PDB entry 6RWY | electron microscopy, 5.11 A resolution (low resolution: residue-level contacts below are approximate; hydrogen-bond / salt-bridge calls are withheld) | chains e and f of the 33 polymer chains in the assembly

[Chain e]
Molecule: Surface presentation of antigens protein SpaP
Source organism: Shigella flexneri
UniProt: P0A1L3 (SPAP_SHIFL); residue numbers follow UniProt; this construct covers 1-216
Sequence (216 residues; each row starts with the number of its first residue):
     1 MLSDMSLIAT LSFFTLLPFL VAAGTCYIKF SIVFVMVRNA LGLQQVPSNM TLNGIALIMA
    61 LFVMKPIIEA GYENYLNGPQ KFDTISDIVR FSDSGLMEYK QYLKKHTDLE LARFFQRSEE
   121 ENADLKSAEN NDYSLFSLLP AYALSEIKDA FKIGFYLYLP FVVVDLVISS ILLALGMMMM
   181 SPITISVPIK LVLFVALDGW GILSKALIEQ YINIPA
Disordered / not traced: 1-5, 214-216

[Chain f]
Molecule: Surface presentation of antigens protein SpaR
Source organism: Shigella flexneri
UniProt: P0A1M6 (SPAR_SHIFL); residue numbers follow UniProt; this construct covers 1-256
Sequence (256 residues; each row starts with the number of its first residue):
     1 MDISSWFESI HVFLILLNGV FFRLAPLFFF LPFLNNGIIS PSIRIPVIFL VASGLITSGK
    61 VDIGSSVFEH VYFLMFKEII VGLLLSFCLS LPFWIFHAVG SIIDNQRGAT LSSSIDPANG
   121 VDTSELAKFF NLFSAVVFLY SGGMVFILES IQLSYNICPL FSQCSFRISN ILTFLTLLAS
   181 QAVILASPVM IVLLLSEVLL GVLSRFAPQM NAFSVSLTIK SLLAIFIIFI CSSTIYFSKV
   241 QFFLGEHKFF TNLFVR
Disordered / not traced: 1-16

[How chain e and chain f interact]
Contacting residue pairs - 65 pairs, chain e then chain f:
  Leu7(e) with Phe68(f)
  Phe14(e) with Tyr72(f)
  Leu41(e) with Asn105(f)
  Leu43(e) with Ser101(f); Asn105(f); Ala109(f); Ser112(f)
  Gln44(e) with Thr123(f)
  Gln45(e) with Ala98(f); Ser101(f); Ile102(f); Asn105(f)
  Pro47(e) with Trp94(f)
  Met50(e) with Pro32(f); Phe33(f); Phe87(f); Trp94(f)
  Thr51(e) with Ser90(f); Trp94(f)
  Gly54(e) with Phe87(f)
  Ile58(e) with Leu83(f); Phe87(f); Leu172(f)
  Leu61(e) with Phe76(f)
  Phe62(e) with Ser169(f); Leu172(f)
  Ile68(e) with Phe76(f)
  Tyr72(e) with Phe73(f); Ser162(f)
  Leu76(e) with His70(f); Phe73(f)
  Asn77(e) with His70(f)
  Pro79(e) with Val67(f); His70(f)
  Gln80(e) with Ser66(f); His70(f)
  Lys81(e) with Ser65(f); Ser66(f); Val67(f)
  Phe82(e) with Gly64(f)
  Ile85(e) with Val67(f)
  Asp87(e) with Phe68(f)
  Met177(e) with Gly201(f); Arg205(f)
  Met179(e) with Ser204(f); Asn211(f); Ala212(f)
  Met180(e) with Glu197(f); Leu200(f); Gly201(f)
  Ser181(e) with Phe213(f)
  Ile183(e) with Thr110(f); Ser113(f)
  Thr184(e) with Gln106(f); Glu197(f)
  Ile185(e) with Leu194(f); Glu197(f)
  Val187(e) with Asn105(f)
  Pro188(e) with Met190(f); Leu194(f)
  Leu191(e) with Ala179(f); Met190(f)
  Val195(e) with Ala179(f)
  Gly201(e) with Leu175(f)
  Ile208(e) with Thr173(f)
Other interface residues (no listed pair), chain e (44 interface residues in all): Gly42, Leu57, Met59, Lys65, Gly78, Ile88, Asp198, Lys205
Other interface residues (no listed pair), chain f (47 interface residues in all): Ile80, Asp122, Ser165, Val202, Met210, Lys220

[In short]
Chain e and chain f form an interface of 44 and 47 residues respectively.
Here chain e is Surface presentation of antigens protein SpaP and chain f is Surface presentation of antigens
protein SpaR, both from Shigella flexneri. Entry 6RWY (Export apparatus core and inner rod of the Shigella
type 3 secretion system) was determined by electron microscopy together with 6RWK and 6RWX from the same
study.
